4D9J - chains B and F of the 6 polymer chains in the assembly; structure by X-ray diffraction, 3.92 A resolution.

# Chain B (and F)
Protein: Designed 16nm tetrahedral protein cage containing Non-haem bromoperoxidase BPO-A2 and Matrix protein 1
From: Streptomyces aureofaciens
Notes: EC 1.11.1.-; chain F of this document is another copy of the same molecule, construct and numbering; everything in this record applies to it too
UniProtKB: chimeric construct of P29715, P03485: residues 0-277 from P29715 (BPOA2_STRAU) positions 1-278 (UniProt number = residue number + 1); residues 286-447 from P03485 positions 3-164 (UniProt number = residue number - 283)
Chain sequence (456 residues; each row starts with the number of its first residue; numbering starts at 0):
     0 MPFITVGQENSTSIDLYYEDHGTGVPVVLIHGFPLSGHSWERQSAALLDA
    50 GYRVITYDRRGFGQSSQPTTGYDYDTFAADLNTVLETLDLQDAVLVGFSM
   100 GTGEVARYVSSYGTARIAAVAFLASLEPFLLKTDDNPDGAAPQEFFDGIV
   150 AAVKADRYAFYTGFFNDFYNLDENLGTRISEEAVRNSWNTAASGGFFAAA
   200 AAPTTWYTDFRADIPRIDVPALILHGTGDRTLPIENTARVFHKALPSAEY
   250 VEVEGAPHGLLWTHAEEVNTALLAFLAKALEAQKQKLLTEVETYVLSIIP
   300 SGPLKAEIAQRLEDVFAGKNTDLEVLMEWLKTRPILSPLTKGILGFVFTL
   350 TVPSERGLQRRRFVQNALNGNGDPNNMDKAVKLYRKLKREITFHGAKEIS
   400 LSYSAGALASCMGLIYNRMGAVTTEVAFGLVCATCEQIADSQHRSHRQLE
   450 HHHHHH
Unresolved in the structure: 0, 439-455
Construct notes: conflict V24 (Gln25 in P29715), A118 (Lys119 in P29715); linker (278-285); expression tag (448-455)
Swiss-Prot annotation at these positions:
  - active site: S98, D228, H257

# Interface between chain B and chain F
Contacting residue pairs (9; chain B residue first):
  Y111(B) - N370(F)
  D208(B) - P333(F)
  R210(B) - P333(F)
  A211(B) - P333(F)
  A211(B) - I334(F)
  A211(B) - L335(F)
  A211(B) - S336(F)
  R215(B) - I297(F)
  R215(B) - S336(F)  hydrogen bond
Also at the interface, not in a pair above, chain B (6 interface residues in all): P214
Also at the interface, not in a pair above, chain F (8 interface residues in all): P299, T339

# In short
Chain B and chain F form an interface of 6 and 8 residues respectively, with 1 hydrogen bond. The
hydrogen-bonded pair is R215(B)-S336(F). UniProt lists 3 active-site residues on chain B.
Both chains are Designed 16nm tetrahedral protein cage containing Non-haem bromoperoxidase BPO-A2 and Matrix
protein 1 (Streptomyces aureofaciens). Entry 4D9J (Structure of a 16 nm protein cage designed by fusing
symmetric oligomeric domains) was determined by X-ray diffraction (same publication as 3VDX).
